PDB entry 4FSJ | X-ray diffraction, 3.50 A resolution | chains A and B of the 7 polymer chains in the assembly

[Chain A (and B)]
Name: Capsid protein beta
From: Flock house virus
Notes: EC 3.4.23.44; chain B of this document is another copy of the same molecule, construct and numbering; everything in this record applies to it too
UniProtKB: P12870 (CAPSD_FHV); residues 1-363 here = UniProt positions 1-363
Amino-acid sequence (363 residues; numbered 1 to 363; the number before each row is that of its first residue):
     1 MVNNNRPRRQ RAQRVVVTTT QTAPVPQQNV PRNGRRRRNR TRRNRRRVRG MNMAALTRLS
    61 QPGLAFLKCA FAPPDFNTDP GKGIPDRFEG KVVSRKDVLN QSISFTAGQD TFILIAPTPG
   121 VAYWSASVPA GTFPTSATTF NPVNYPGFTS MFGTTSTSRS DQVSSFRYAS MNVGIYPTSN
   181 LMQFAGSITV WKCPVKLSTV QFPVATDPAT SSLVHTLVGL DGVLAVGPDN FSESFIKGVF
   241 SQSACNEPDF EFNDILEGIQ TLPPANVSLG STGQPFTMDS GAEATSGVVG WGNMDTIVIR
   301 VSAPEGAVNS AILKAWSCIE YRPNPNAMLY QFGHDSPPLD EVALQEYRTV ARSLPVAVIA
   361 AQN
Disordered / not traced: 1-20, 29-56 (chain B: 1-54)
Cystine bridges: Cys-69/Cys-318
Metal / ion sites: Ca2+ site 1: Asp-161 (shared with 1 residue of chain C); Ca2+ site 2: Asp-221, Gly-273 (shared with Asp-161(B) of chain B); Ca2+ site 3: Asp-249 (shared with Asp-249(B) of chain B; 2 residues of chain C)
UniProt features mapped onto this chain:
  - active site: Asp-75
  - binding site (Ca(2+)): Asp-161, Asp-221, Asp-249, Glu-251, Gly-273
  - site: Asn-363 (Cleavage)

[Chain A / chain B interface]
Residue-residue contacts (88):
  Val-25(A) / Ser-232(B)
  Val-25(A) / Glu-233(B)
  Gln-27(A) / Asn-230(B)
  Gln-27(A) / Phe-231(B)
  Gln-27(A) / Ser-232(B)  hydrogen bond (side chain-backbone)
  Trp-191(A) / Pro-325(B)
  Lys-192(A) / Pro-325(B)
  Cys-193(A) / Pro-325(B)  hydrophobic
  Pro-194(A) / Ser-164(B)  hydrogen bond (backbone-side chain)
  Pro-194(A) / Arg-322(B)
  Pro-194(A) / Pro-323(B)
  Pro-194(A) / Asn-324(B)
  Pro-194(A) / Pro-325(B)
  Lys-196(A) / Ser-165(B)  hydrogen bond
  Lys-196(A) / Phe-252(B)
  Lys-196(A) / Asp-254(B)
  Leu-197(A) / Asp-254(B)
  Ser-198(A) / Asp-254(B)
  Ser-198(A) / Ile-255(B)  hydrogen bond (side chain-backbone)
  Ser-198(A) / Leu-256(B)
  Thr-199(A) / His-215(B)
  Thr-199(A) / Leu-256(B)
  Thr-199(A) / Glu-257(B)  hydrogen bond (backbone-backbone)
  Val-200(A) / Glu-257(B)
  Gln-201(A) / His-215(B)
  Gln-201(A) / Glu-257(B)  hydrogen bond (backbone-backbone)
  Gln-201(A) / Gly-258(B)
  Gln-201(A) / Ile-259(B)
  Gln-201(A) / Thr-261(B)  hydrogen bond (side chain-backbone)
  Gln-201(A) / Leu-262(B)
  Gln-201(A) / Pro-264(B)
  Pro-203(A) / Ala-265(B)  hydrophobic
  Pro-203(A) / Asn-266(B)
  Val-204(A) / Asn-266(B)  hydrogen bond (backbone-side chain)
  Asp-207(A) / Thr-206(B)
  Pro-208(A) / Ala-205(B)
  Pro-208(A) / Thr-206(B)
  Ala-209(A) / Asn-266(B)
  Thr-210(A) / Val-204(B)
  Thr-210(A) / Thr-206(B)
  Thr-210(A) / Asn-266(B)  hydrogen bond (backbone-side chain)
  Ser-211(A) / Ser-212(B)
  Ser-211(A) / Pro-264(B)
  Ser-211(A) / Ala-265(B)  hydrogen bond (side chain-backbone)
  Ser-211(A) / Asn-266(B)
  Ser-211(A) / Val-267(B)
  Leu-213(A) / Leu-213(B)
  Leu-213(A) / Val-214(B)  hydrophobic
  Leu-213(A) / His-215(B)
  Val-218(A) / Ser-160(B)
  Val-218(A) / Ser-164(B)
  Val-218(A) / Ile-255(B)
  Val-218(A) / Glu-257(B)
  Gly-219(A) / Ser-160(B)
  Gly-219(A) / Ser-164(B)
  Gly-219(A) / Asn-324(B)
  Asp-221(A) / Ser-160(B)
  Asp-221(A) / Asp-161(B)
  Asp-221(A) / Asn-326(B)
  Gly-222(A) / Pro-325(B)
  Gly-222(A) / Asn-326(B)  hydrogen bond (backbone-side chain)
  Gly-227(A) / Pro-325(B)
  Pro-228(A) / Pro-325(B)
  Pro-228(A) / Tyr-330(B)
  Pro-228(A) / Gln-331(B)
  Asp-229(A) / Lys-91(B)  salt bridge
  Asp-229(A) / Tyr-330(B)  hydrogen bond
  Asn-246(A) / Phe-88(B)
  Asn-246(A) / Phe-252(B)
  Asn-246(A) / Arg-322(B)
  Glu-247(A) / Glu-251(B)
  Glu-247(A) / Phe-252(B)  hydrogen bond (side chain-backbone)
  Pro-248(A) / Asp-86(B)
  Pro-248(A) / Arg-87(B)
  Pro-248(A) / Asp-249(B)
  Pro-248(A) / Phe-250(B)
  Asp-249(A) / Asp-249(B)
  Glu-251(A) / Glu-251(B)
  Gly-270(A) / Thr-157(B)
  Ser-271(A) / Thr-157(B)
  Gly-273(A) / Thr-157(B)
  Asp-295(A) / Arg-322(B)  salt bridge
  Glu-341(A) / Arg-87(B)  salt bridge
  Arg-348(A) / Arg-87(B)
  Arg-348(A) / Phe-88(B)
  Arg-348(A) / Glu-89(B)
  Arg-352(A) / Glu-89(B)  salt bridge
  Arg-352(A) / Asp-335(B)
Interface residues without a listed pair, chain A (48 interface residues in all): Pro-24, Gln-28, Thr-206, Thr-216, Ala-225, Cys-245, Thr-272, Leu-344, Thr-349
Interface residues without a listed pair, chain B (49 interface residues in all): Arg-167, Asp-207, Pro-228, Gln-260

[Summary]
48 residues of chain A face 49 of chain B across their interface; the contacts include 13 hydrogen bonds and 4
salt bridges. Among the polar pairs are Asp-229(A)/Lys-91(B), Asp-295(A)/Arg-322(B) and Glu-341(A)/Arg-87(B).
Chain A and chain B are both Capsid protein beta (Flock house virus); the structure, Crystal structure of the
virus like particle of Flock House virus, was determined by X-ray diffraction.
